Entry 3P17 (X-ray diffraction, 1.43 A resolution); this record covers chains L and H of the 3 polymer chains in the assembly.

Chain L:
Molecule: thrombin light chain
Source organism: Homo sapiens
Notes: EC 3.4.21.5
Reference sequence: P00734 (THRB_HUMAN); the construct lacks a stretch of the UniProt sequence, so the offset changes along the chain: -5 to 0 = UniProt 328-333; 1-14 = UniProt 336-349; 15-17 = UniProt 361-363
Sequence (36 residues; row label = number of the first residue in the row; a row labelled like 14A-14K holds insertion residues (14A, then the next letters in order); numbers below 1 keep their minus sign (Thr-5 is residue -5)):
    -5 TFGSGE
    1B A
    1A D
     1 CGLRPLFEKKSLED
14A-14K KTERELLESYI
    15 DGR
Not modelled in the structure: -5 to 0, 15-17
Curated features (UniProtKB/Swiss-Prot):
  - site: Arg17 (Cleavage)

Chain H:
Molecule: thrombin heavy chain
Source organism: Homo sapiens
Notes: EC 3.4.21.5
Reference sequence: P00734 (THRB_HUMAN); the construct lacks a stretch of the UniProt sequence and is renumbered around it, so the offset changes along the chain: 16-36 = UniProt 364-384; 37-60 = UniProt 386-409; 61-77 = UniProt 419-435; 78-97 = UniProt 437-456; 7 more segments
Sequence (259 residues; numbered 16 to 247 plus 28 insertion-coded residues; 1 number in that range is skipped by the numbering (no residue carries it; nothing is unmodelled there); the number before each row is that of its first residue; a row labelled like 60A-60I holds insertion residues (60A, then the next letters in order)):
    16 IVEGSDAEIGMSPWQVMLFRK
   36A S
    37 PQELLCGASLISDRWVLTAAHCLL
60A-60I YPPWDKNFT
    61 ENDLLVRIGKHSRTRYE
   77A R
    78 NIEKISMLEKIYIHPRYNWR
   97A E
    98 NLDRDIALMKLKKPVAFSDYIHPVCLPDRETA
129A-129C ASL
   130 LQAGYKGRVTGWGNLKETWT
149A-149E ANVGK
   150 GQPSVLQVVNLPIVERPVCKDSTRIRITDNMFCAG
  184A Y
   185 KP
186A-186D DEGK
   187 RGDACEGDSGGPFVMKSP
204A-204B FN
   205 NRWYQMGIVSWGE
   219 GCD
  221A R
   222 DGKYGFYTHVFRLKKWIQKVIDQFGE
Not modelled in the structure: 148-149, 149A-149E, 247
Cystine bridges: Cys42-Cys58, Cys168-Cys182, Cys191-Cys220
Glycans and other covalent adducts: N-acetylglucosamine (NAG) linked to Asn60G
Bound ions: Na+ site 1: Lys169, Thr172; Na+ site 2: Arg221A, Lys224
Small-molecule neighbours: 99P (D-phenylalanyl-N-(pyridin-3-ylmethyl)-L-prolinamide): His57, Tyr60A, Trp60D, Glu97A, Asn98, Leu99, Ile174, Ala190, Cys191, Glu192, Ser195, Val213, Ser214, Trp215, Gly216, Glu217, Gly219, Cys220
Curated features (UniProtKB/Swiss-Prot):
  - region: Ala183 to Val200 (High affinity receptor-binding region which is also known as the TP508 peptide)
  - active site (Charge relay system): His57, Asp102, Ser195
  - glycosylation: Asn60G (N-linked (GlcNAc...) (complex) asparagine)

Interface between chain L and chain H:
Residue-residue contacts - 60 pairs, chain L then chain H:
  Cys1(L) - Pro120(H)
  Cys1(L) - Val121(H)
  Cys1(L) - Cys122(H)  disulfide
  Cys1(L) - Arg206(H)  hydrogen bond (backbone-side chain)
  Asp1A(L) - His119(H)  salt bridge
  Asp1A(L) - Arg206(H)
  Ala1B(L) - Arg206(H)  hydrogen bond (backbone-side chain)
  Gly2(L) - Trp29(H)
  Gly2(L) - Pro120(H)  hydrogen bond (backbone-backbone)
  Gly2(L) - Cys122(H)
  Gly2(L) - Arg206(H)
  Gly2(L) - Trp207(H)  hydrogen bond (backbone-backbone)
  Leu3(L) - His119(H)  hydrogen bond (backbone-side chain)
  Leu3(L) - Asn205(H)
  Leu3(L) - Arg206(H)
  Arg4(L) - Gly25(H)
  Arg4(L) - Met26(H)  hydrogen bond (side chain-backbone)
  Arg4(L) - Pro28(H)
  Arg4(L) - Trp29(H)
  Arg4(L) - Arg137(H)
  Arg4(L) - Trp207(H)
  Pro5(L) - Ser115(H)
  Pro5(L) - Asp116(H)
  Pro5(L) - His119(H)
  Leu6(L) - Ile24(H)
  Leu6(L) - Asp116(H)
  Phe7(L) - Glu23(H)
  Phe7(L) - Ile24(H)
  Phe7(L) - Gly25(H)
  Phe7(L) - Met26(H)  hydrophobic
  Glu8(L) - Lys202(H)  salt bridge
  Glu8(L) - Asn205(H)
  Glu8(L) - Trp207(H)  hydrogen bond
  Lys9(L) - His119(H)
  Asp14(L) - Glu23(H)
  Asp14(L) - Met26(H)
  Asp14(L) - Arg137(H)  salt bridge
  Asp14(L) - Trp207(H)
  Lys14A(L) - Glu23(H)  hydrogen bond (backbone-side chain)
  Thr14B(L) - Arg137(H)  hydrogen bond
  Thr14B(L) - Asn159(H)  hydrogen bond
  Glu14C(L) - Arg137(H)
  Glu14C(L) - Lys202(H)  salt bridge
  Glu14E(L) - Lys135(H)  salt bridge
  Glu14E(L) - Asn159(H)  hydrogen bond
  Glu14E(L) - Tyr184A(H)  hydrogen bond
  Leu14F(L) - Lys135(H)
  Leu14F(L) - Gly136(H)
  Leu14F(L) - Asn159(H)
  Leu14F(L) - Trp207(H)  hydrophobic
  Leu14G(L) - Pro204(H)  hydrophobic
  Ser14I(L) - Gly133(H)
  Ser14I(L) - Tyr134(H)
  Ser14I(L) - Lys135(H)  hydrogen bond (side chain-backbone)
  Tyr14J(L) - Tyr134(H)  hydrophobic
  Tyr14J(L) - Lys135(H)  hydrogen bond (side chain-backbone)
  Tyr14J(L) - Met201(H)
  Tyr14J(L) - Lys202(H)
  Tyr14J(L) - Pro204(H)
  Ile14K(L) - Tyr134(H)  hydrogen bond (backbone-side chain)
Interface residues without a listed pair, chain H (26 interface residues in all): Tyr117
Inter-chain disulfides: Cys1(L)-Cys122(H)

In short:
The interface between chain L and chain H involves 21 residues on one side and 26 on the other, with 1
disulfide bond, 15 hydrogen bonds and 5 salt bridges. Among the polar pairs are Asp1A(L)-His119(H),
Glu8(L)-Lys202(H) and Glu14E(L)-Lys135(H). Bound to chain H: compound 99P.
Chain L is thrombin light chain and chain H is thrombin heavy chain, both from Homo sapiens; the structure,
Thrombin Inhibition by Pyridin Derivatives, was determined by X-ray diffraction, deposited together with 3QTO,
3QTV, 3QWC, 3QX5, 3SHA, 3SHC and 3 further entries.
